7DLY - chains A and B; structure by X-ray diffraction, 2.94 A resolution.

== Chain A (and B) ==
Protein: 1-aminocyclopropane-1-carboxylate synthase 7
From: Arabidopsis thaliana
Notes: EC 4.4.1.14; chain B of this document is another copy of the same molecule, construct and numbering; everything in this record applies to it too
UniProtKB: Q9STR4 (1A17_ARATH); residue numbers follow UniProt; this construct covers 1-447
Amino-acid sequence (447 residues; row label = number of the first residue in the row):
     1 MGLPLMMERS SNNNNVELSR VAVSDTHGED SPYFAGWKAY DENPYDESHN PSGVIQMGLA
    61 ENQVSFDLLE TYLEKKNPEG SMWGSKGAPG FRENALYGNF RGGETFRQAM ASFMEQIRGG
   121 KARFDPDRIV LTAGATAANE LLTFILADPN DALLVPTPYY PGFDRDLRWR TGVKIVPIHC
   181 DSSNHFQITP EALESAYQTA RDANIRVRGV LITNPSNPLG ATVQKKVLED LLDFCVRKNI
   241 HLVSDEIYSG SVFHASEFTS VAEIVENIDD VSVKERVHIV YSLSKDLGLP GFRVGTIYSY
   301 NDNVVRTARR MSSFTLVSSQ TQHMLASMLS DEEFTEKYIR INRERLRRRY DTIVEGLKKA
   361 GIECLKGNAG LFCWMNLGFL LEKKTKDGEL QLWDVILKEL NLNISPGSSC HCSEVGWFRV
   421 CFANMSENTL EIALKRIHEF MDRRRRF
Disordered / not traced: 1-14, 75-104, 445-447 (chain B: 1-11, 74-104, 444-447)
Construct notes: engineered mutation Y97 (Phe in Q9STR4), G98 (Gln in Q9STR4), N99 (Asp in Q9STR4), F100 (Tyr in Q9STR4), R101 (His in Q9STR4), G103 (Leu in Q9STR4), E104 (Lys in Q9STR4)
Small-molecule neighbours: PPG ((2E,3E)-4-(2-aminoethoxy)-2-[({3-hydroxy-2-methyl-5-[(phosphonooxy)methyl]pyridin-4-yl}methyl)imino]but-3-enoic acid): Y33, G58, L59, A60, E61, G134, A135, T136, N139, Y160, F163, T213, N217, D245, I247, Y248, S282, S284, K285, P290, R293, R419
UniProt features mapped onto this chain:
  - binding site (substrate): E61
  - modified residue: K285 (N6-(pyridoxal phosphate)lysine)
What the authors report for this chain:
  - conformationally variable residues (order/disorder transition): F91 to E104
  - catalytic residues: D245, K285 (proposed by the authors, not directly observed)
  - mutagenesis - N217A: abolished catalytic activity on ACS
  - mutagenesis - N217A: abolished catalytic activity (Cbeta-S lyase activities)

== Interface between chain A and chain B ==
Pairs across the interface (114):
  N15(A) - N239(B)  hydrogen bond (backbone-side chain)
  N15(A) - S272(B)
  N15(A) - E275(B)
  V16(A) - N239(B)  hydrogen bond (backbone-side chain)
  V16(A) - I240(B)
  V16(A) - H241(B)
  V16(A) - R276(B)
  E17(A) - R206(B)  salt bridge
  E17(A) - R208(B)  hydrogen bond (backbone-side chain)
  E17(A) - H241(B)  hydrogen bond (backbone-side chain)
  L18(A) - I145(B)
  L18(A) - R208(B)  hydrogen bond (backbone-side chain)
  L18(A) - H241(B)
  S19(A) - F144(B)  hydrogen bond (side chain-backbone)
  S19(A) - I145(B)  hydrogen bond (side chain-backbone)
  S19(A) - A147(B)
  S19(A) - D148(B)
  S19(A) - R208(B)
  R20(A) - D148(B)  salt bridge
  V21(A) - F144(B)
  V21(A) - M311(B)  hydrophobic
  A22(A) - I145(B)
  A22(A) - T307(B)
  H27(A) - R310(B)  hydrogen bond
  E29(A) - R310(B)  salt bridge
  A133(A) - L316(B)
  T136(A) - S313(B)
  T136(A) - F314(B)
  A137(A) - F314(B)
  E140(A) - F314(B)
  F144(A) - S19(B)  hydrogen bond (backbone-side chain)
  F144(A) - V21(B)
  F144(A) - F144(B)  hydrophobic
  F144(A) - R170(B)
  I145(A) - L18(B)
  I145(A) - S19(B)  hydrogen bond (backbone-side chain)
  I145(A) - A22(B)
  A147(A) - S19(B)
  D148(A) - S19(B)
  D148(A) - R20(B)  salt bridge
  R165(A) - R310(B)
  R165(A) - S313(B)
  R165(A) - F314(B)
  D166(A) - F314(B)
  W169(A) - T307(B)
  W169(A) - R310(B)
  W169(A) - M311(B)  hydrophobic
  W169(A) - F314(B)  hydrophobic
  R170(A) - F144(B)
  R170(A) - R170(B)
  R170(A) - M311(B)
  R170(A) - F314(B)
  R206(A) - E17(B)  salt bridge
  R208(A) - E17(B)  hydrogen bond (side chain-backbone)
  R208(A) - L18(B)  hydrogen bond (side chain-backbone)
  R208(A) - S19(B)
  V236(A) - N14(B)
  N239(A) - N14(B)  hydrogen bond
  N239(A) - N15(B)  hydrogen bond (side chain-backbone)
  N239(A) - V16(B)  hydrogen bond (side chain-backbone)
  I240(A) - V16(B)
  H241(A) - V16(B)
  H241(A) - E17(B)  hydrogen bond (side chain-backbone)
  H241(A) - L18(B)
  S272(A) - N14(B)  hydrogen bond (side chain-backbone)
  E275(A) - N15(B)
  E275(A) - V16(B)
  R276(A) - N14(B)  hydrogen bond (side chain-backbone)
  R276(A) - V16(B)
  G291(A) - S318(B)
  G291(A) - S319(B)  hydrogen bond (backbone-backbone)
  F292(A) - S318(B)
  F292(A) - S319(B)
  F292(A) - Q320(B)
  R293(A) - S313(B)  hydrogen bond (side chain-backbone)
  R293(A) - L316(B)
  T307(A) - A22(B)
  T307(A) - W169(B)
  R310(A) - H27(B)  hydrogen bond
  R310(A) - E29(B)  salt bridge
  R310(A) - R165(B)
  R310(A) - W169(B)
  M311(A) - V21(B)  hydrophobic
  M311(A) - W169(B)  hydrophobic
  M311(A) - R170(B)
  S313(A) - T136(B)
  S313(A) - R165(B)
  S313(A) - R293(B)
  F314(A) - T136(B)
  F314(A) - A137(B)
  F314(A) - E140(B)
  F314(A) - R165(B)
  F314(A) - D166(B)
  F314(A) - W169(B)  hydrophobic
  F314(A) - R170(B)
  F314(A) - T315(B)  hydrogen bond (backbone-side chain)
  T315(A) - F314(B)  hydrogen bond (side chain-backbone)
  T315(A) - T315(B)
  L316(A) - A133(B)
  L316(A) - R293(B)
  S318(A) - G291(B)
  S318(A) - F292(B)
  S318(A) - S318(B)
  S318(A) - T321(B)
  S319(A) - G291(B)  hydrogen bond (backbone-backbone)
  S319(A) - F292(B)
  Q320(A) - F292(B)
  Q320(A) - Q320(B)
  Q320(A) - T321(B)
  Q320(A) - M324(B)  hydrogen bond
  T321(A) - S318(B)
  T321(A) - Q320(B)
  T321(A) - T321(B)
  M324(A) - Q320(B)  hydrogen bond
Other interface residues (no listed pair), chain A (52 interface residues in all): L141, L146, N301, N303, V304, V317
Other interface residues (no listed pair), chain B (52 interface residues in all): L141, L146, N301, N303, V304, V317

== Summary ==
The chain A/chain B interface involves 52 residues from each chain, with 26 hydrogen bonds and 6 salt bridges.
Polar pairs include E17(A)-R206(B), R20(A)-D148(B) and E29(A)-R310(B). Chain A binds compound PPG. UniProt
lists substrate-binding residue E61(A) on chain A. From the paper: catalytic residues D245(A) and K285(A);
N217A of chain A abolishes catalytic activity on ACS.
Chain A and chain B are both 1-aminocyclopropane-1-carboxylate synthase 7 (Arabidopsis thaliana); the
structure, Crystal structure of Arabidopsis ACS7 mutant in complex with PPG, was determined by X-ray
diffraction together with 7DLW from the same study.
